7VOP - chains J and K of the 32 polymer chains in the assembly; structure by electron microscopy, 8.70 A resolution (very low resolution: no residue pairs are listed; an interface is given only as per-side residue counts).

Chain J:
Molecule: Nuclear pore complex protein Nup85
Organism: Xenopus laevis
UniProtKB: Q68FJ0 (NUP85_XENLA); residue numbers follow UniProt; this construct covers 1-653
Amino-acid sequence (653 residues; row label = number of the first residue in the row):
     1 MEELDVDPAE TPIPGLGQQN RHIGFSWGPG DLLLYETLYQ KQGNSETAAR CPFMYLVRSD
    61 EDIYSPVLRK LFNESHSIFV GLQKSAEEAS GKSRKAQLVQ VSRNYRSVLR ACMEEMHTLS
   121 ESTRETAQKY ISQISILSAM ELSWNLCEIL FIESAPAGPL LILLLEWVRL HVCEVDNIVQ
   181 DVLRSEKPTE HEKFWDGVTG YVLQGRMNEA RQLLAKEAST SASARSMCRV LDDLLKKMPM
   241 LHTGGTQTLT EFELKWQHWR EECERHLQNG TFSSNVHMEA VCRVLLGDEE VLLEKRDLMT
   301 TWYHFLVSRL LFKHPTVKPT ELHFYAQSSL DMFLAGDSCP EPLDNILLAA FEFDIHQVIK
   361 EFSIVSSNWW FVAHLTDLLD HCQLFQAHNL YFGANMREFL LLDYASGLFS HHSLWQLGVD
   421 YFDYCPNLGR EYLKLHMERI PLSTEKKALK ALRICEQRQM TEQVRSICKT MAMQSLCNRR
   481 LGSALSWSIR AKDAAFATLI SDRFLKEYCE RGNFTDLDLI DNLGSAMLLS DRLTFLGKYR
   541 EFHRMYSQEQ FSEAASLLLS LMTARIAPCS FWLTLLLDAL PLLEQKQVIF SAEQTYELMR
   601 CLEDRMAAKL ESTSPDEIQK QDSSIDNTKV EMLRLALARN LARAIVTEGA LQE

Chain K:
Molecule: MGC154553 protein
Organism: Xenopus laevis
UniProtKB: Q05AW3 (Q05AW3_XENLA); numbering as in UniProt (aligned over 1-375)
Amino-acid sequence (375 residues; numbered 1 to 375; the number before each row is that of its first residue):
     1 MADKFAAKFV SHKISRTRWR PVSASSLQQP DVFATGSWDN EENKVCVWAT SDFGATSLDE
    61 EYQGDPKQLC DIKHPGDVMD MQFLDKERIV TGSSTGTVTI FRHHENNQTL SVNQRWEQAH
   121 YHVGSNMRAP CTAIVCSSPE IVSVGEDGRI NCFRAESRDV LRTIDDADSS TMHGVTFLRT
   181 TEILTVNSVG QLKLWDLRKQ GNDPTQIFSV TGERVPLHCV DRHPNQQHVV ATGGQDGMLC
   241 IWDVRHGKMP MSLLNAHEAE MWEVHFHPSN PDHLFTCSED GSLWHWDASA DSEKPTFLLG
   301 GRSTFNISRS SIAPPNANQS LACAWLSTDP TKGQLEITNL LPSSTLSVNS LDVLGQNLVC
   361 GTDAEAIYVT RRLFS

How chain J and chain K interact:
At this resolution (9 A) residue pairs are not listed: 57 residues of chain J and 57 of chain K lie at the interface.

In short:
The chain J/chain K interface involves 57 residues from each chain.
Chain J is Nuclear pore complex protein Nup85 and chain K is MGC154553 protein, both from Xenopus laevis; the
structure, Cryo-EM structure of Xenopus laevis nuclear pore complex cytoplasmic ring subunit, was determined
by electron microscopy, deposited together with 7VCI.
